Entry 6V9F (X-ray diffraction, 1.85 A resolution); this record covers chains A and B of the 3 polymer chains in the assembly.

== Chain A ==
Name: GTPase HRas
Organism: Homo sapiens
Notes: engineered mutation(s): Y64A
UniProt: P01112 (RASH_HUMAN); residue numbers follow UniProt; this construct covers 1-166
Sequence (167 residues; each row starts with the number of its first residue; numbering starts at 0):
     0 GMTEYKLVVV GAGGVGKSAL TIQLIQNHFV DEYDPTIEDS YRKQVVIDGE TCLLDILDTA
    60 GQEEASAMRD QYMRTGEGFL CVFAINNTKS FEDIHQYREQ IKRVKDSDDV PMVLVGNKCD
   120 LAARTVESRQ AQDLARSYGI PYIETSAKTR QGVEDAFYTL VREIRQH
Disordered / not traced: 0
Differences from the reference sequence: expression tag (0); conflict Ala64 (Tyr in P01112)
Modified / non-standard residues: Cys51 (S-hydroxycysteine; CSO)
Swiss-Prot annotation at these positions:
  - region: His166 (Hypervariable region)
  - motif: Tyr32 to Tyr40 (Effector region)
  - binding site (GTP): Gly13 to Ala18, Val29 to Thr35, Ala59, Gly60, Asn116 to Asp119, Ser145 to Lys147
  - modified residue: Met1 (N-acetylmethionine), Thr2 (N-acetylthreonine), Cys118 (S-nitrosocysteine)
  - glycosylation: Thr35 (Microbial infection: O-linked (Glc) threonine)
  - natural variant: Gly12 (G12A: In CSTLO; G12C: In CSTLO; G12D: In CSTLO; G12E: In CSTLO; G12S: In CSTLO and CMEMS; G12V: In CSTLO, bladder carcinoma and CMEMS), Gly13 (G13C: In CSTLO; G13D: In CSTLO; G13R: In SFM), Gln22 (Q22K: In CMEMS), Glu37 (E37EE: In CSTLO), Thr58 (T58I: In CSTLO), Gln61 (Q61K: In NMTC2; Q61L: In melanoma), Glu63 (E63K: In CMEMS), Ser89 (S89C: Found in a patient with severe fetal hydrops and pleural effusion; uncertain significance), Lys117 (K117R: In CSTLO), Ala146 (A146T: In CSTLO; A146V: In CSTLO)
  - mutagenesis: Ser17 (S17N: Dominant negative. Prevents PLCE1 EGF-induced recruitment to plasma membrane. No effect on subcellular location of isoform 2), Asn26 (N26G: Loss of interaction with PLCE1; when associated with V-12), Val29 (V29A: No effect on interaction with PLCE1; when associated with V-12), Tyr32 (Y32F: Loss of interaction and recruitment to plasma membrane of PLCE1; when associated with V-12), Pro34 (P34G: No effect on interaction with PLCE1; when associated with V-12), Thr35 (T35S: Loss of interaction with PLCE1; when associated with V-12), Glu37 (E37G: No effect on interaction with PLCE1; when associated with V-12), Asp38 (D38N: No effect on interaction with PLCE1; when associated with V-12), Ser39 (S39C: No effect on interaction with PLCE1; when associated with V-12), Ala59 (A59T: Loss of GTPase activity and creation of an autophosphorylation site), Gln61 (Q61I: Moderately increased transformation of cultured cell lines; Q61R: Promotes interaction with SHOC2 and PP1C; Q61V: Strongly increased transformation of cultured cell lines), Ala83 (A83T: GTP-binding activity reduced by factor of 30), 4 further mutagenesis entries in UniProt
Ion coordination: Mg2+: Ser17, Thr35 (together with GMP-PNP)
Residues lining bound ligands: GMP-PNP (GNP; phosphoaminophosphonic acid-guanylate ester): Ala11, Gly12, Gly13, Val14, Gly15, Lys16, Ser17, Ala18, Phe28, Val29, Asp30, Glu31, Tyr32, Asp33, Pro34, Thr35, Thr58, Ala59, Gly60, Gln61, Asn116, Lys117, Asp119, Leu120, Ser145, Ala146, Lys147

== Chain B ==
Name: Son of sevenless homolog 1
Organism: Homo sapiens
UniProt: Q07889 (SOS1_HUMAN); numbering as in UniProt (aligned over 566-1046)
Sequence (482 residues; each row starts with the number of its first residue):
   565 GQMRLPSADV YRFAEPDSEE NIIFEENMQP KAGIPIIKAG TVIKLIERLT YHMYADPNFV
   625 RTFLTTYRSF CKPQELLSLI IERFEIPEPE PTEADRIAIE NGDQPLSAEL KRFRKEYIQP
   685 VQLRVLNVCR HWVEHHFYDF ERDAYLLQRM EEFIGTVRGK AMKKWVESIT KIIQRKKIAR
   745 DNGPGHNITF QSSPPTVEWH ISRPGHIETF DLLTLHPIEI ARQLTLLESD LYRAVQPSEL
   805 VGSVWTKEDK EINSPNLLKM IRHTTNLTLW FEKCIVETEN LEERVAVVSR IIEILQVFQE
   865 LNNFNGVLEV VSAMNSSPVY RLDHTFEQIP SRQKKILEEA HELSEDHYKK YLAKLRSINP
   925 PCVPFFGIYL TNILKTEEGN PEVLKRHGKE LINFSKRRKV AEITGEIQQY QNQPYCLRVE
   985 SDIKRFFENL NPMGNSMEKE FTDYLFNKSL EIEPRNPKPL PRFPKKYSYP LKSPGVRPSN
  1045 PR
Disordered / not traced: 591-596, 744-750
Differences from the reference sequence: expression tag (565)
Residues lining bound ligands: QTS (1-[(4-chlorophenyl)methyl]-1H-benzimidazol-2-amine): Val852, Met878, Asn879, Val883, Tyr884, Leu886, Thr889, Phe890, Leu901, Glu902, His905

== How chain A and chain B interact ==
Pairs across the interface - 64 pairs, chain A then chain B:
  Met1(A) with Arg920(B)
  Gln22(A) with Thr753(B)
  Ile24(A) with Asn976(B)
  Gln25(A) with Ile752(B); Asn976(B); Pro978(B)
  Asn26(A) with Asn751(B); Ile752(B); Thr753(B), hydrogen bond (backbone-backbone); Phe754(B); Pro978(B)
  His27(A) with Asn751(B), hydrogen bond (side chain-backbone)
  Glu31(A) with Arg739(B)
  Asp33(A) with Arg694(B), hydrogen bond (backbone-side chain); Ser732(B); Ile736(B); Arg739(B), salt bridge
  Pro34(A) with Arg694(B); Lys728(B); Trp729(B), hydrogen bond (backbone-side chain); Ser732(B)
  Thr35(A) with Trp729(B), hydrogen bond (backbone-side chain)
  Ile36(A) with Leu687(B); Asn691(B); Trp729(B)
  Glu37(A) with Ala619(B); Pro621(B); Asn691(B), hydrogen bond (backbone-side chain); His695(B)
  Asp38(A) with Arg694(B), salt bridge; His695(B), salt bridge
  Ser39(A) with Pro621(B); Asn622(B), hydrogen bond
  Arg41(A) with Gln973(B)
  Lys42(A) with Gln973(B)
  Gln43(A) with Leu919(B), hydrogen bond (side chain-backbone); Arg920(B); Ile922(B), hydrogen bond (side chain-backbone); Pro924(B); Gln973(B), hydrogen bond (backbone-side chain); Tyr974(B), hydrogen bond
  Val44(A) with Asn923(B)
  Val45(A) with Ser921(B); Ile922(B); Asn923(B), hydrogen bond (backbone-side chain)
  Thr50(A) with Arg920(B); Ser921(B), hydrogen bond (side chain-backbone)
  Leu56(A) with Pro621(B), hydrophobic
  Gln61(A) with Lys728(B), hydrogen bond; Trp729(B)
  Glu63(A) with Ala725(B); Lys728(B), salt bridge; Trp729(B)
  Ala66(A) with Lys679(B)
  Met67(A) with Pro684(B), hydrophobic; Leu687(B), hydrophobic; Arg688(B)
  Gln70(A) with Met617(B); Tyr618(B); Ala619(B), hydrogen bond (side chain-backbone); Arg688(B)
  Arg149(A) with Thr753(B); Gln755(B)
  Gln150(A) with Gln755(B)
Interface residues without a listed pair, chain A (32 interface residues in all): Ala64, Arg73, Lys147, Thr148
Interface residues without a listed pair, chain B (36 interface residues in all): Leu690, Glu698, Gln977

== In short ==
Chain A and chain B form an interface of 32 and 36 residues respectively; the contacts include 15 hydrogen
bonds and 4 salt bridges. Polar pairs include Asp33(A)-Arg739(B), Asp38(A)-Arg694(B) and Asp38(A)-His695(B).
Bound to chain A: GMP-PNP. Ligands of chain B: compound QTS.
Here chain A is GTPase HRas and chain B is Son of sevenless homolog 1, both from Homo sapiens. Entry 6V9F
(Expanding the Chemical Landscape of SOS1 Activators Using Fragment Based Methods) was determined by X-ray
diffraction together with 6V94, 6V9J, 6V9L, 6V9M and 6V9N from the same study.
